Entry 1FNP (X-ray diffraction, 2.60 A resolution); this record covers chains M and H of the 3 polymer chains in the assembly.

== Chain M ==
Protein: Reaction center protein M chain
Organism: Rhodobacter sphaeroides
UniProt: P02953 (RCEM_RHOSH); residues 0-306 here correspond to UniProt positions 1-307 (UniProt number = residue number + 1)
Sequence (307 residues; row label = number of the first residue in the row; numbering starts at 0):
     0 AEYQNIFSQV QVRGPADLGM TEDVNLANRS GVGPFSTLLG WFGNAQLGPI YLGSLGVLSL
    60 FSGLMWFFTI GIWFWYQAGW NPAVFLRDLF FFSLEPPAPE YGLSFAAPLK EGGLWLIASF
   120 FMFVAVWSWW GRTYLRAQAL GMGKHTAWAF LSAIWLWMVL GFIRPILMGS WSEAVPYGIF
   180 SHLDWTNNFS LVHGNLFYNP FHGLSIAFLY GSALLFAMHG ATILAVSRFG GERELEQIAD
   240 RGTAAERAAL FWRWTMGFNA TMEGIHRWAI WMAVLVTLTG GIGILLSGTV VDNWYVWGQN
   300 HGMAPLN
Disordered / not traced: 0, 302-306
Ion coordination: bacteriochlorophyll a Mg site 1 near His181 (its only coordinating residue here); bacteriochlorophyll a Mg site 2 near His201 (its only coordinating residue here); Fe ion: His218, Glu233, His265 (shared with 2 residues of chain L)
Ligand contacts:
  - bacteriochlorophyll a (BCL), molecule 1: Trp65, Met121, Val125, Phe149, Ala152, Ile153, Leu155, Trp156, Leu159, Trp184, Thr185, Asn186, Phe188, Ser189, Asn194, Leu195, Phe196, His201, Ser204, Ile205, Leu208, Tyr209, Val275, Thr276, Gly279, Gly280, Gly282, Ile283
  - bacteriochlorophyll a (BCL), molecule 2: Phe89, Met121, Trp156, Leu159, Val174, Ile178, His181, Leu182, Trp184, Thr185
  - bacteriochlorophyll a (BCL), molecule 3: Thr185, Phe196, Tyr209
  - bacteriochlorophyll a (BCL), molecule 4: Phe196, Gly202, Ile205, Ala206, Tyr209, Gly210, Leu213
  - bacteriopheophytin a (BPH), molecule 1: Ser58, Leu59, Gly62, Leu63, Phe66, Ala124, Val125, Trp128, Thr132, Thr145, Ala148, Phe149, Ser151, Ala152, Ala272, Val273, Thr276
  - bacteriopheophytin a (BPH), molecule 2: Tyr209, Ala212, Leu213, Ala216, Met217, Trp251, Thr254, Met255
  - spheroidene (SPO): Trp65, Phe66, Phe67, Ile69, Gly70, Phe73, Trp74, Phe84, Leu88, Trp114, Leu115, Ser118, Phe119, Met121, Phe122, Trp156, Met157, Leu159, Gly160, Phe161, Trp170, Val174, Tyr176, Gly177, Ile178, His181
  - ubiquinone-10 (U10): Leu213, Met217, His218, Thr221, Ile222, Ala244, Ala247, Ala248, Trp251, Met255, Phe257, Asn258, Ala259, Thr260, Met261, Ile264, Trp267, Met271

== Chain H ==
Protein: Reaction center protein H chain
Organism: Rhodobacter sphaeroides
UniProt: P11846 (RCEH_RHOSH); residues 1-260 here = UniProt positions 1-260
Sequence (260 residues; each row starts with the number of its first residue):
     1 MVGVTAFGNF DLASLAIYSF WIFLAGLIYY LQTENMREGY PLENEDGTPA ANQGPFPLPK
    61 PKTFILPHGR GTLTVPGPES EDRPIALART AVSEGFPHAP TGDPMKDGVG PASWVARRDL
   121 PELDGHGHNK IKPMKAAAGF HVSAGKNPIG LPVRGCDLEI AGKVVDIWVD IPEQMARFLE
   181 VELKDGSTRL LPMQMVKVQS NRVHVNALSS DLFAGIPTIK SPTEVTLLEE DKICGYVAGG
   241 LMYAAPKRKS VVAAMLAEYA
Disordered / not traced: 1-10, 251-260

== Interface between chain M and chain H ==
Residue-residue contacts (106; chain M residue first):
  Tyr2(M) with Gln194(H); Val196(H)
  Asn4(M) with Gln194(H)
  Gln8(M) with Gly145(H); Met193(H); Val196(H), hydrogen bond (side chain-backbone); Lys197(H); Val198(H), hydrogen bond (side chain-backbone)
  Val9(M) with Ala144(H); Lys146(H)
  Gln10(M) with Val142(H); Ser143(H), hydrogen bond (backbone-backbone); Ala144(H), hydrogen bond (backbone-backbone)
  Val11(M) with Phe140(H), hydrophobic; His141(H); Ser143(H); Val169(H), hydrophobic; Gln174(H)
  Arg12(M) with Gly139(H); Phe140(H); His141(H), hydrogen bond (backbone-backbone); Ser143(H), hydrogen bond (backbone-side chain); Gln174(H)
  Gly13(M) with Gly139(H); Phe140(H); Gln174(H), hydrogen bond (backbone-side chain)
  Pro14(M) with Ala138(H); Phe140(H); Gln174(H), hydrogen bond (backbone-side chain)
  Gly18(M) with His126(H)
  Met19(M) with Gly125(H); His126(H)
  Thr36(M) with Ala144(H)
  Trp40(M) with Gly145(H)
  Asn43(M) with Glu173(H)
  Pro199(M) with Ile17(H), hydrophobic
  Phe200(M) with Ala16(H); Ile17(H)
  Leu203(M) with Ile17(H), hydrophobic; Phe20(H), hydrophobic; Trp21(H), hydrophobic
  Ser226(M) with Gln194(H)
  Arg227(M) with Gln194(H); Met195(H); Cys234(H), hydrogen bond (backbone-side chain); Leu241(H)
  Phe228(M) with Cys234(H); Ala238(H), hydrophobic
  Glu231(M) with Met175(H); Arg177(H), salt bridge; Gln194(H)
  Arg232(M) with Glu122(H), salt bridge; Ile131(H); Arg177(H); Leu227(H); Glu230(H), salt bridge
  Glu235(M) with Arg117(H); Glu122(H); Leu227(H)
  Gln236(M) with Arg117(H)
  Ile237(M) with Phe64(H), hydrophobic; Leu73(H)
  Ala238(M) with Leu66(H), hydrophobic; Leu73(H)
  Asp239(M) with Arg117(H), hydrogen bond (backbone-side chain); Arg118(H), salt bridge; Leu227(H)
  Arg240(M) with Glu38(H), salt bridge; Glu79(H), salt bridge; Val115(H); Arg117(H)
  Gly241(M) with Val115(H); Arg117(H); Asp231(H)
  Thr242(M) with Ser113(H); Val115(H); Asp231(H), hydrogen bond (backbone-side chain)
  Glu245(M) with Val115(H)
  Arg246(M) with Pro111(H), hydrogen bond (side chain-backbone); Ser113(H), hydrogen bond (side chain-backbone)
  Arg252(M) with Tyr40(H), hydrogen bond
  Phe257(M) with Gln32(H)
  Ala259(M) with Asn35(H)
  Thr260(M) with Asn35(H), hydrogen bond (backbone-side chain); Glu38(H)
  Glu262(M) with Lys62(H), salt bridge; Phe64(H)
  Gly263(M) with Asn35(H)
  Ile264(M) with Asn35(H)
  Arg266(M) with Tyr30(H), hydrogen bond; Leu31(H); Glu34(H), salt bridge; Lys62(H)
  Trp267(M) with Leu31(H); Asn35(H)
  Trp270(M) with Leu27(H)
  Leu274(M) with Leu27(H), hydrophobic
  Thr278(M) with Phe20(H)
  Val289(M) with Asp11(H); Leu12(H), hydrophobic
  Val290(M) with Ala13(H), hydrophobic
  Trp296(M) with Asp11(H), hydrogen bond; Ala13(H); Ser14(H)
  His300(M) with Ser14(H)
  Gly301(M) with Asp11(H)
Interface residues without a listed pair, chain M (56 interface residues in all): Glu1, Asp16, Gln45, Phe207, Asn258, Leu285, Trp293
Interface residues without a listed pair, chain H (71 interface residues in all): Phe23, Leu24, Arg37, Gly39, Leu42, Gly110, Ala112, Trp114, Lys130, Pro148, Ile167, Asp170, Pro172, Pro192, Gly235

== Overview ==
Chain M and chain H form an interface of 56 and 71 residues respectively; the contacts include 17 hydrogen
bonds and 8 salt bridges. Polar pairs include Glu231(M)-Arg177(H), Arg232(M)-Glu122(H) and
Arg232(M)-Glu230(H). Chain M binds 4 copies of bacteriochlorophyll a, bacteriopheophytin a, ubiquinone-10 and
spheroidene.
Here chain M is Reaction center protein M chain and chain H is Reaction center protein H chain, both from
Rhodobacter sphaeroides. Entry 1FNP (Crystal structure analysis of the mutant reaction center pro L209-> phe
from the photosynthetic purple bacterium ...) was determined by X-ray diffraction together with 1F6N and 1FNQ
from the same study.
